8JH2 - chains T and d of the 28 polymer chains in the assembly; structure by electron microscopy, 5.70 A resolution (low resolution: residue-level contacts below are approximate; hydrogen-bond / salt-bridge calls are withheld).

== Chain T ==
Molecule: 228-nt DNA strand
From: synthetic construct
Sequence (228 nucleotides; each row starts with the number of its first residue; numbers below 1 keep their minus sign (DA-72 is residue -72)):
   -72 ATCAGAATCCCGGTGCCGAGGCCGCTCAATTGGTCGTAGACAGCTCTAGC
   -22 ACCGCTTAAACGCACGTACGCGCTGTCCCCCGCGTTTTAACCGCCAAGGG
    28 GATTACACCCAAGACACCAGGCACGAGACAGAAAAAAACAACGAAAACGG
    78 CCACCACCCAAACACACCAAACACAAGAGCTAATTGACTGACGTAAGCGT
   128 GGACCTCCTATTGCTTTAAAGGCAGAGG
Not modelled in the structure: 55-155

== Chain d ==
Name: Histone H2B type 1-J
From: Homo sapiens
Reference sequence: P06899 (H2B1J_HUMAN); residues 0-125 here correspond to UniProt positions 1-126 (UniProt number = residue number + 1)
Amino-acid sequence (126 residues; numbered 0 to 125; the number before each row is that of its first residue; numbering starts at 0):
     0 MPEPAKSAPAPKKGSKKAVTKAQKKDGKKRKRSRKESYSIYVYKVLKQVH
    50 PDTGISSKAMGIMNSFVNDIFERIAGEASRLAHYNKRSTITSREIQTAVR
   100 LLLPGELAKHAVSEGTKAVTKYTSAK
Not modelled in the structure: 0-35, 124-125
Swiss-Prot annotation at these positions:
  - modified residue: Pro1 (N-acetylproline), Glu2 (ADP-ribosyl glutamic acid), Lys5 (N6-(2-hydroxyisobutyryl)lysine), Ser6 (ADP-ribosylserine), Lys11 (N6-(beta-hydroxybutyryl)lysine), Lys12 (N6-(2-hydroxyisobutyryl)lysine), Ser14 (Phosphoserine), Lys15 (N6-acetyllysine), Lys16 (N6-(beta-hydroxybutyryl)lysine), Lys20 (N6-(2-hydroxyisobutyryl)lysine), Lys23 (N6-(2-hydroxyisobutyryl)lysine), Lys24 (N6-(2-hydroxyisobutyryl)lysine), Lys34 (N6-(2-hydroxyisobutyryl)lysine), Glu35 (PolyADP-ribosyl glutamic acid), Ser36 (Phosphoserine), Lys43 (N6-(2-hydroxyisobutyryl)lysine), Lys46 (N6-(2-hydroxyisobutyryl)lysine), Lys57 (N6,N6-dimethyllysine), Arg79 (Dimethylated arginine), Lys85 (N6,N6,N6-trimethyllysine) and 6 more in UniProt
  - glycosylation: Ser112 (O-linked (GlcNAc) serine)
  - cross-link (Glycyl lysine isopeptide (Lys-Gly)): Lys5 (interchain with G-Cter in SUMO2), Lys20 (interchain with G-Cter in SUMO2), Lys34 (interchain with G-Cter in ubiquitin), Lys120 (interchain with G-Cter in ubiquitin)

== Interface between chain T and chain d ==
Contacting residue pairs (9):
  DA-54(T) - Ser55(d)
  DA-54(T) - Ser56(d)
  DG-53(T) - Tyr42(d)
  DG-53(T) - Gly53(d)
  DG-53(T) - Ile54(d)
  DA-35(T) - Ser87(d)
  DA-35(T) - Thr88(d)
  DG-34(T) - Ser87(d)
  DG-34(T) - Thr88(d)
Other interface residues (no listed pair), chain T (6 interface residues in all): DG-52, DA-33
Other interface residues (no listed pair), chain d (8 interface residues in all): Arg86

== In short ==
6 residues of chain T face 8 of chain d across their interface.
Here chain T is a 228-nt DNA strand (synthetic construct) and chain d is Histone H2B type 1-J (Homo sapiens).
Entry 8JH2 (RNA polymerase II elongation complex bound with Elf1, Spt4/5 and foreign DNA, stalled at SHL(-1)
of ...) was determined by electron microscopy together with 8JH3 and 8JH4 from the same study.
